PDB entry 6UU0 | X-ray diffraction, 3.90 A resolution | chains DDD and EEE of the 9 polymer chains in the assembly

Chain DDD:
Name: DNA-directed RNA polymerase subunit beta'
From: Escherichia coli
Notes: EC 2.7.7.6
UniProtKB: P0A8T7 (RPOC_ECOLI); residues 1-1407 here = UniProt positions 1-1407
Amino-acid sequence (1407 residues; each row starts with the number of its first residue):
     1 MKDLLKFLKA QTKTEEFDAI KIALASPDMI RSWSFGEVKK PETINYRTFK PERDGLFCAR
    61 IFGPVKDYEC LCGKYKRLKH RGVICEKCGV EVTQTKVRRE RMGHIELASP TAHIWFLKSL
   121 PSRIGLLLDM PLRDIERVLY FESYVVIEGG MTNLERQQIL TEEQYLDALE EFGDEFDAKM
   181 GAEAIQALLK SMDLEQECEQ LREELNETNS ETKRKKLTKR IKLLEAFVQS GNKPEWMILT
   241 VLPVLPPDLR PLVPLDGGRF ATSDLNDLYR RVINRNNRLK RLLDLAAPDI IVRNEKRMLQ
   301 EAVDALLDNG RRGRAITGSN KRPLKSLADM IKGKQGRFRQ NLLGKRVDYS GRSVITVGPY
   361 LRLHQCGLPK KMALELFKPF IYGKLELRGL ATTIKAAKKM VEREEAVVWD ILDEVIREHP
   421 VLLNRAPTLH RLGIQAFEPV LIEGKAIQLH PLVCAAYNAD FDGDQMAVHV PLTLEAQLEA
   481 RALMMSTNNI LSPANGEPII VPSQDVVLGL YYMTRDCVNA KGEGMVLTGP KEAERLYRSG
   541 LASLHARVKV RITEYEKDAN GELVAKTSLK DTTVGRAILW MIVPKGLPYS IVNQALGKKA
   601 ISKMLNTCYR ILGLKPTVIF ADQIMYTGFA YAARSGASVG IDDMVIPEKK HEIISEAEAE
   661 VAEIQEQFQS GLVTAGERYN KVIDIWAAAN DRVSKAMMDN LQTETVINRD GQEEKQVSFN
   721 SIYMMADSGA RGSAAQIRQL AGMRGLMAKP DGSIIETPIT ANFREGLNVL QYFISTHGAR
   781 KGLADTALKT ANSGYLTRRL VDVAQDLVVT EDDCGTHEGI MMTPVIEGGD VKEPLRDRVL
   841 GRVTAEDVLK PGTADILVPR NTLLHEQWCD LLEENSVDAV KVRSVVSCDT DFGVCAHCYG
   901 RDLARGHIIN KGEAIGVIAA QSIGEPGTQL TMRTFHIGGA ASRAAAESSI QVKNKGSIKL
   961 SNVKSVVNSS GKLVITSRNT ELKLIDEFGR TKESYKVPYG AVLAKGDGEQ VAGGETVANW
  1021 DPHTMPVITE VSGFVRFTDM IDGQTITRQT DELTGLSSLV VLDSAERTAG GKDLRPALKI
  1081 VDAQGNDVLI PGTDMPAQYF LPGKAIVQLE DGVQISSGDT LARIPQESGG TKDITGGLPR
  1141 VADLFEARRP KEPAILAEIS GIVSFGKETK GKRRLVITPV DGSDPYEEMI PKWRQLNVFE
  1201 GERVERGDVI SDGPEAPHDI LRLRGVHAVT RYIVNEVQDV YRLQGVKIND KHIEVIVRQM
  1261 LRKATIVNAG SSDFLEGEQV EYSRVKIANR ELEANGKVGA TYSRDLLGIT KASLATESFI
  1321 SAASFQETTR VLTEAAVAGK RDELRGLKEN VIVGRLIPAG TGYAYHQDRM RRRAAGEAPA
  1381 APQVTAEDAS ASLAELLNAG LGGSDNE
Not modelled in the structure: 1-14, 932-943, 1377-1407
Metal / ion sites: Zn2+ site 1: C72, C85, C88; Mg2+: D460, D462, D464 (shared with 1 residue of chain 333); Zn2+ site 2: C814, C898
Residues lining bound ligands: GTP (guanosine-5'-triphosphate): A426, P427, N458, D460, R731, Q929
Swiss-Prot annotation at these positions:
  - binding site (Zn(2+)): C70, C72, C85, C88, C814, C888, C895, C898
  - binding site (Mg(2+)): D460, D462, D464
  - modified residue: K983 (N6-acetyllysine)
  - mutagenesis: Q504 (Q504P: Resistant to antibiotics salinamide A and B), N690 (N690D: Resistant to antibiotics salinamide A and B), M697 (M697V: Resistant to antibiotics salinamide A and B), A735 (A735T: Resistant to antibiotics salinamide A and B), R738 (R738C/H/P/S: Resistant to antibiotics salinamide A and B), A748 (A748E: Resistant to antibiotics salinamide A and B), P758 (P758S/T: Resistant to antibiotics salinamide A and B), F763 (F763C: Resistant to antibiotics salinamide A and B), S775 (S775A: Resistant to antibiotics salinamide A and B), A779 (A779T/V: Resistant to antibiotics salinamide A and B), R780 (R780C: Resistant to antibiotics salinamide A and B), G782 (G782A/C: Resistant to antibiotics salinamide A and B), 1 further mutagenesis entry in UniProt

Chain EEE:
Name: DNA-directed RNA polymerase subunit omega
From: Escherichia coli
Notes: EC 2.7.7.6
UniProtKB: P0A800 (RPOZ_ECOLI); numbering as in UniProt (aligned over 2-91)
Amino-acid sequence (90 residues; row label = number of the first residue in the row):
     2 ARVTVQDAVE KIGNRFDLVL VAARRARQMQ VGGKDPLVPE ENDKTTVIAL REIEEGLINN
    62 QILDVRERQE QQEQEAAELQ AVTAIAEGRR
Not modelled in the structure: 81-91

Chain DDD / chain EEE interface:
Contacting residue pairs - 47 pairs, chain DDD then chain EEE:
  H364(DDD) with V4(EEE)
  K384(DDD) with K45(EEE)
  E414(DDD) with K45(EEE), hydrogen bond (backbone-side chain)
  V415(DDD) with K45(EEE)
  R417(DDD) with N43(EEE), hydrogen bond; K45(EEE)
  E418(DDD) with N43(EEE); D44(EEE); K45(EEE); V48(EEE)
  L474(DDD) with R28(EEE); T46(EEE); T47(EEE)
  E475(DDD) with A24(EEE); R28(EEE), salt bridge
  Q477(DDD) with T47(EEE)
  L478(DDD) with V20(EEE); A23(EEE), hydrophobic; A24(EEE); T47(EEE)
  R481(DDD) with A2(EEE); R3(EEE), hydrogen bond (side chain-backbone); V6(EEE); L51(EEE)
  A482(DDD) with R16(EEE); V20(EEE), hydrophobic
  L483(DDD) with R16(EEE); F17(EEE), hydrophobic
  M485(DDD) with V4(EEE)
  T487(DDD) with T5(EEE)
  N488(DDD) with T5(EEE); R16(EEE)
  L614(DDD) with T5(EEE); Q7(EEE)
  K615(DDD) with A2(EEE)
  R905(DDD) with V10(EEE); G14(EEE); R16(EEE)
  N910(DDD) with N15(EEE); R16(EEE)
  K911(DDD) with N15(EEE), hydrogen bond (backbone-side chain); F17(EEE)
  G912(DDD) with F17(EEE)
  E913(DDD) with F17(EEE)
  G1360(DDD) with F17(EEE)
  T1361(DDD) with L21(EEE)
  A1364(DDD) with L21(EEE), hydrophobic
Also at the interface, not in a pair above, chain DDD (30 interface residues in all): R362, T473, E479, V618
Also at the interface, not in a pair above, chain EEE (27 interface residues in all): D8, L19, A27, Q31

Summary:
30 residues of chain DDD and 27 residues of chain EEE are in contact, with 4 hydrogen bonds and 1 salt bridge.
Among the polar pairs are E475(DDD)-R28(EEE), E414(DDD)-K45(EEE) and R417(DDD)-N43(EEE). Chain DDD binds GTP.
Chain DDD is DNA-directed RNA polymerase subunit beta' and chain EEE is DNA-directed RNA polymerase subunit
omega, both from Escherichia coli; the structure, E. coli sigma-S transcription initiation complex with a 3-nt
RNA and a mismatching GTP ("Fresh" crystal ..., was determined by X-ray diffraction, deposited together with
6UTV, 6UTW, 6UTX, 6UTY, 6UTZ, 6UU1 and 11 further entries.
